2MC1 - chains A and B; structure by solution NMR.

Chain A:
Name: Proto-oncogene vav
Source organism: Homo sapiens
Notes: fragment: SH2 domain
UniProt: P15498 (VAV_HUMAN); residues 664-767 here = UniProt positions 664-767
Amino-acid sequence (107 residues; each row starts with the number of its first residue):
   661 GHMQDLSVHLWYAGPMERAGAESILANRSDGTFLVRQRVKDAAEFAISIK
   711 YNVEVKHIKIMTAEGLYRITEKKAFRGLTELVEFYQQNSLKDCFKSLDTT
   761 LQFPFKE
Differences from the reference sequence: expression tag (661-663)
From the paper describing this entry:
  - conformationally variable residues: Arg698, Lys755

Chain B:
Name: Tyrosine-protein kinase SYK
UniProt: P48025 (KSYK_MOUSE); residues 338-350 here = UniProt positions 338-350
Amino-acid sequence (13 residues; row label = number of the first residue in the row):
   338 DTEVYESPYADPE
Modified residues: Tyr346 (o-phosphotyrosine; PTR)
UniProt features mapped onto this chain:
  - modified residue: Thr339 (Phosphothreonine), Tyr342 (Phosphotyrosine), Ser344 (Phosphoserine), Tyr346 (Phosphotyrosine)
From the paper describing this entry:
  - post-translational modification sites: Tyr342 (citing earlier work)
  - post-translational modification sites: Tyr346

How chain A and chain B interact:
Contacting residue pairs (27; chain A residue first):
  Glu677(A) - Asp338(B)
  Glu677(A) - Glu340(B)
  Arg678(A) - Glu340(B)
  Arg678(A) - Val341(B)
  Arg678(A) - Tyr342(B)
  Arg678(A) - Glu343(B)
  Ala679(A) - Asp338(B)
  Ala679(A) - Glu340(B)
  Arg696(A) - Tyr342(B)
  Gln697(A) - Tyr342(B)
  Arg698(A) - Asp338(B)
  Glu704(A) - Tyr342(B)
  Ala706(A) - Tyr342(B)
  Val715(A) - Tyr346(B)
  Lys716(A) - Tyr346(B)
  His717(A) - Tyr342(B)
  His717(A) - Pro345(B)
  Ile718(A) - Tyr346(B)
  Lys719(A) - Ser344(B)
  Thr730(A) - Asp348(B)
  Glu731(A) - Ala347(B)
  Glu731(A) - Asp348(B)
  Lys732(A) - Asp348(B)
  Lys755(A) - Tyr346(B)
  Lys755(A) - Ala347(B)
  Lys755(A) - Asp348(B)
  Ser756(A) - Tyr346(B)
Also at the interface, not in a pair above, chain A (19 interface residues in all): Gly680
Also at the interface, not in a pair above, chain B (11 interface residues in all): Thr339
Interface features reported in the paper:
  - pairs named by the authors: Arg678(A)-Tyr342(B), Arg696(A)-Tyr342(B), Lys716(A)-Tyr346(B)
  - interface residues, chain B: Glu340(B), Val341(B), Pro345(B), Ala347(B)

Summary:
19 residues of chain A face 11 of chain B across their interface. The authors report contacts between
Arg678(A) and Tyr342(B), Arg696(A) and Tyr342(B) and Lys716(A) and Tyr346(B). From the paper: interface
residues Glu340(B), Val341(B) and Pro345(B) among others; modification sites Tyr342(B) and Tyr346(B).
Chain A is Proto-oncogene vav (Homo sapiens) and chain B is Tyrosine-protein kinase SYK; the structure,
Solution structure of the Vav1 SH2 domain complexed with a Syk-derived singly phosphorylated peptide, was
determined by solution NMR.
